8ATV - chains B and A of the 5 polymer chains in the assembly; structure by electron microscopy, 3.39 A resolution.

[Chain B]
Name: Mitochondrial transcription factor 1
From: Saccharomyces cerevisiae S288C
Notes: EC 2.1.1.-
UniProtKB: P14908 (MTF1_YEAST); residues 2-341 here = UniProt positions 2-341
Chain sequence (354 residues; row label = number of the first residue in the row; numbers below 1 keep their minus sign (Met-12 is residue -12)):
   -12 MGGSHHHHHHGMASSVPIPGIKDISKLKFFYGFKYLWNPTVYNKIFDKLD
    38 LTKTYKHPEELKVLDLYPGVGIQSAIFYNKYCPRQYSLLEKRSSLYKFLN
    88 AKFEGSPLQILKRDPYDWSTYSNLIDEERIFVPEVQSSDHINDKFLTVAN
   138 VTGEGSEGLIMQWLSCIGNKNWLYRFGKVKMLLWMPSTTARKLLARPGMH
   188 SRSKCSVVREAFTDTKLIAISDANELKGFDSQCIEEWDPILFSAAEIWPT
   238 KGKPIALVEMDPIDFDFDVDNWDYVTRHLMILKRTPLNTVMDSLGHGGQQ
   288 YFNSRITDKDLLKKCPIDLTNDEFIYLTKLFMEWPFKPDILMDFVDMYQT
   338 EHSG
Disordered / not traced: -12 to 1, 336-341
Construct notes: initiating methionine (-12); expression tag (-11 to 1)
UniProt features mapped onto this chain:
  - binding site (S-adenosyl-L-methionine): Leu23, Glu77, Asp101, Asn137
From the paper describing this entry:
  - binding site for the 36-nt DNA strand: Phe16, Tyr18, Asp101, Tyr103
  - mutagenesis - F16A/Y18A, D101A (approximately 30%), Y103A (about 100-fold): decreased catalytic activity

[Chain A]
Name: DNA-directed RNA polymerase, mitochondrial
From: Saccharomyces cerevisiae S288C
Notes: EC 2.7.7.6
UniProtKB: P13433 (RPOM_YEAST); residue numbers follow UniProt; this construct covers 100-1351
Chain sequence (1262 residues; each row starts with the number of its first residue):
    90 GAMGSGIQRPSAVTSMTRTRDVMQLWSLLEACLQSNLMKRAFSILESLYL
   140 VPEHKQRFIEDYNMYLNSFSKNDPNFPILKMNEKLTNDLETSFKDVNYND
   190 KTLAIMIHHALNFHSTTSSMLLKPIISAYLKMSVNGIREIFSCLDILTIS
   240 DLNILMNDLKVITPSQLPNSVRPILESLTLSPTPVNNIENEEGLNKVEAE
   290 NDSKLHKASNASSDSIKKPSLDPLREVSFHGSTEVLSKDAEKLIAVDTIG
   340 MRVIRHTLLGLSLTPEQKEQISKFKFDANDNVLKMKPTKNDDNNNSINFF
   390 EIYNSLPTLEEKKAFESALNIFNQDRQKVLENRATEAARERWKHDFEEAK
   440 ARGDISIEKNLNVKLWKWYNEMLPLVKEEINHCRSLLSEKLSDKKGLNKV
   490 DTNRLGYGPYLTLIDPGKMCVITILELLKLNSTGGVIEGMRTARAVISVG
   540 KAIEMEFRSEQVLKSESQAFRDVNKKSPEFKKLVQNAKSVFRSSQIEQSK
   590 ILWPQSIRARIGSVLISMLIQVAKVSVQGVDPVTKAKVHGEAPAFAHGYQ
   640 YHNGSKLGVLKIHKTLIRQLNGERLIASVQPQLLPMLVEPKPWVNWRSGG
   690 YHYTQSTLLRTKDSPEQVAYLKAASDNGDIDRVYDGLNVLGRTPWTVNRK
   740 VFDVVSQVWNKGEGFLDIPGAQDEMVLPPAPPKNSDPSILRAWKLQVKTI
   790 ANKFSSDRSNRCDTNYKLEIARAFLGEKLYFPHNLDFRGRAYPLSPHFNH
   840 LGNDMSRGLLIFWHGKKLGPSGLKWLKIHLSNLFGFDKLPLKDRVAFTES
   890 HLQDIKDSAENPLTGDRWWTTADKPWQALATCFELNEVMKMDNPEEFISH
   940 QPVHQDGTCNGLQHYAALGGDVEGATQVNLVPSDKPQDVYAHVARLVQKR
   990 LEIAAEKGDENAKILKDKITRKVVKQTVMTNVYGVTYVGATFQIAKQLSP
  1040 IFDDRKESLDFSKYLTKHVFSAIRELFHSAHLIQDWLGESAKRISKSIRL
  1090 DVDEKSFKNGNKPDFMSSVIWTTPLGLPIVQPYREESKKQVETNLQTVFI
  1140 SDPFAVNPVNARRQKAGLPPNFIHSLDASHMLLSAAECGKQGLDFASVHD
  1190 SYWTHASDIDTMNVVLREQFIKLHEVDLVLRLKEEFDQRYKNYVKIGKLK
  1240 RSTDLAQKIIRIRKDLSRKLGRSTTLADEIYFEKKRQELLNSPLIEDRNV
  1290 GEKMVTTVSLFEDITDLDALELENGGDENSGMSVLLPLRLPEIPPKGDFD
  1340 VTVLRNSQYFFS
Disordered / not traced: 90-385, 556-588, 1310-1319
Construct notes: expression tag (90-99)
Small-molecule neighbours: GTP (guanosine-5'-triphosphate): Ser795, Asn799, Lys1035

[How chain B and chain A interact]
Contacting residue pairs - 48 pairs, chain B then chain A:
  Trp105(B) - Pro776(A)
  Asn156(B) - Lys772(A)
  Asn156(B) - Asn773(A)
  Asn156(B) - Leu779(A)
  Lys157(B) - Asn773(A)
  Asn158(B) - Asn773(A)
  Asn158(B) - Ser774(A)  hydrogen bond (side chain-backbone)
  Asn158(B) - Pro776(A)
  Asn158(B) - Leu779(A)
  His265(B) - Tyr638(A)  hydrogen bond (side chain-backbone)
  Ile268(B) - Tyr638(A)  hydrophobic
  Ile268(B) - Tyr640(A)  hydrophobic
  Ile268(B) - Lys645(A)
  Leu269(B) - Tyr638(A)  hydrophobic
  Asp279(B) - His636(A)
  Ser280(B) - His636(A)
  Gly282(B) - Ala635(A)
  His283(B) - Pro632(A)  hydrogen bond (side chain-backbone)
  His283(B) - Ala633(A)
  His283(B) - Ala635(A)
  His283(B) - Lys650(A)
  His283(B) - His652(A)
  Gly284(B) - Pro632(A)
  Gln287(B) - Glu630(A)
  Glu320(B) - Pro621(A)
  Pro322(B) - Val619(A)
  Pro322(B) - Asp620(A)
  Pro322(B) - Pro621(A)
  Phe323(B) - Val616(A)  hydrophobic
  Phe323(B) - Gln617(A)
  Phe323(B) - Gly618(A)
  Phe323(B) - Val627(A)
  Leu328(B) - Trp782(A)  hydrophobic
  Met329(B) - Met764(A)  hydrophobic
  Met329(B) - Leu766(A)  hydrophobic
  Asp330(B) - Gln639(A)
  Phe331(B) - Ile526(A)  hydrophobic
  Phe331(B) - Lys787(A)
  Phe331(B) - Ala790(A)  hydrophobic
  Val332(B) - Gly524(A)
  Val332(B) - His641(A)
  Val332(B) - Leu646(A)  hydrophobic
  Asp333(B) - Gly524(A)  hydrogen bond (backbone-backbone)
  Asp333(B) - Ile526(A)
  Asp333(B) - Asn791(A)  hydrogen bond (backbone-side chain)
  Asp333(B) - Ser794(A)  hydrogen bond
  Met334(B) - His641(A)
  Tyr335(B) - Asn791(A)  hydrogen bond (backbone-side chain)
Also at the interface, not in a pair above, chain B (28 interface residues in all): Cys153, Trp159, Arg264, Met319
Also at the interface, not in a pair above, chain A (38 interface residues in all): Val525, Phe634, Gly637, Ser777

[In short]
The interface between chain B and chain A involves 28 residues on one side and 38 on the other, with 7
hydrogen bonds. Among the polar pairs are Asn158(B)-Ser774(A), His265(B)-Tyr638(A) and His283(B)-Pro632(A).
The paper reports a binding site for the 36-nt DNA strand at Phe16(B), Tyr18(B) and Asp101(B) among others;
F16A/Y18A, D101A and Y103A of chain B reduce catalytic activity.
Here chain B is Mitochondrial transcription factor 1 and chain A is DNA-directed RNA polymerase,
mitochondrial, both from Saccharomyces cerevisiae S288C. Entry 8ATV (Cryo-EM structure of yeast mitochondrial
RNA polymerase transcription initiation complex with 5-mer RNA, pppGpGpApApA (IC5)) was determined by electron
microscopy, deposited together with 8AP1, 8ATT, 8ATW, 8C5S, 8C5U and 8Q63.
